Entry 1RUY (X-ray diffraction, 2.70 A resolution); this record covers chains H and I of the 6 polymer chains in the assembly.

Chain H:
Protein: hemagglutinin
From: Influenza A virus (A/swine/Iowa/15/30(H1N1))
Reference sequence: Q82500 (Q82500_9INFA); the construct lacks a stretch of the UniProt sequence and is renumbered around it, so the offset changes along the chain: 5-42 = UniProt 18-55; 44-49 = UniProt 56-61; 50-133 = UniProt 63-146; 134-325 = UniProt 148-339
Sequence (328 residues; row label = number of the first residue in the row; note: 1 number in that range is skipped by the numbering (no residue carries it; nothing is unmodelled there)):
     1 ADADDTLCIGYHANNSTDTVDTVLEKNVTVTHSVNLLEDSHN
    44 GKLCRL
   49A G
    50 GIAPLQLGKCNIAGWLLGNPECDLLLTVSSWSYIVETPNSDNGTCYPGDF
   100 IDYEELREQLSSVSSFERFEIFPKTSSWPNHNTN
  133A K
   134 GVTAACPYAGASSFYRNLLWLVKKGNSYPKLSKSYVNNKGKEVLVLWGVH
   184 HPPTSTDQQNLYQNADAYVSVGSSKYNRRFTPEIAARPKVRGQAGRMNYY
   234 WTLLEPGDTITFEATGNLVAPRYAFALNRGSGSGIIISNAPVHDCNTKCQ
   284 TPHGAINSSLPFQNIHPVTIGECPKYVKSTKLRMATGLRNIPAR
Disordered / not traced: 1-4
Disulfide bonds: Cys47-Cys278, Cys59-Cys71, Cys94-Cys139, Cys282-Cys306
Ligand contacts: 2-acetamido-2-deoxy-alpha-D-glucopyranose (NDG): Asn68, Pro69, Glu70, Asn91, Cys94, Ala138, Cys139, Pro140, Arg224

Chain I:
Protein: hemagglutinin
From: Influenza A virus (A/swine/Iowa/15/30(H1N1))
Reference sequence: P88836 (P88836_9INFA); residues 501-660 here correspond to UniProt positions 345-504 (UniProt number = residue number - 156)
Sequence (160 residues; numbered 501 to 660; the number before each row is that of its first residue):
   501 GLFGAIAGFIEGGWTGLIDGWYGYHHQNEQGSGYAADQKSTQNAIDGITN
   551 KVNSVIEKMNTQFTAVGKEFNKLEKRIENLNNKVDDGFLDIWTYNAELLV
   601 LLENERTLDFHDSNVKNLYEKVRSQLKNNAKEIGNGCFEFYHKCDNECME
   651 SVRNGTYDYP
Disulfide bonds: Cys644-Cys648

Interface between chain H and chain I:
Pairs across the interface - 122 pairs, chain H then chain I:
  Asp5(H) with Gln527(I); Asn528(I); Glu529(I); Glu639(I); Phe640(I), hydrogen bond (backbone-backbone); Lys643(I); Cys644(I), hydrogen bond (side chain-backbone)
  Thr6(H) with His526(I); Gln527(I), hydrogen bond (backbone-backbone); Cys637(I); Phe638(I); Glu639(I); Met649(I)
  Leu7(H) with Tyr524(I), hydrophobic; His526(I); Cys637(I); Phe638(I), hydrogen bond (backbone-backbone); Phe640(I), hydrophobic; Val652(I), hydrophobic
  Cys8(H) with Trp514(I); Gly523(I); Tyr524(I); His525(I), hydrogen bond (backbone-backbone); His526(I); Gly636(I); Cys637(I), disulfide
  Ile9(H) with Ile510(I); Trp514(I); Gly523(I); Leu618(I); Tyr619(I), hydrophobic; Val622(I), hydrophobic; Gly636(I), hydrogen bond (backbone-backbone)
  Gly10(H) with Trp514(I); Tyr522(I); Gly523(I), hydrogen bond (backbone-backbone)
  Tyr11(H) with Ile506(I), hydrophobic; Ala507(I), hydrogen bond (side chain-backbone); Ile510(I), hydrogen bond (side chain-backbone); Glu511(I); Gly512(I), hydrogen bond (side chain-backbone); Gly513(I); Trp514(I), hydrogen bond (backbone-backbone); Trp521(I); Val615(I), hydrophobic
  His12(H) with Leu517(I), hydrogen bond (side chain-backbone); Gly520(I); Trp521(I), hydrogen bond (backbone-backbone)
  Ala13(H) with Gly513(I); Trp514(I); Thr515(I)
  Val20(H) with Asn604(I)
  Asp21(H) with Leu601(I); Asn604(I), hydrogen bond (backbone-side chain)
  Thr22(H) with Leu601(I); Glu605(I), hydrogen bond; Leu608(I)
  Val23(H) with Leu601(I); Leu602(I), hydrophobic; Glu605(I), hydrogen bond (backbone-side chain)
  Leu24(H) with Glu605(I), hydrogen bond (backbone-side chain)
  His32(H) with Trp521(I), hydrogen bond
  Leu36(H) with Ile556(I), hydrophobic
  Glu103(H) with Glu569(I); Phe570(I); Asn571(I)
  Arg106(H) with Glu569(I), salt bridge
  Glu107(H) with Lys568(I), salt bridge
  Gly265(H) with Thr564(I)
  Ser266(H) with Thr564(I)
  Ile268(H) with Val566(I)
  Ile269(H) with Val566(I), hydrophobic
  Pro294(H) with Ile556(I), hydrophobic
  Phe295(H) with Met559(I), hydrophobic; Ala596(I), hydrophobic
  Val301(H) with Ala565(I); Val566(I), hydrophobic
  Thr302(H) with Gln562(I); Phe563(I); Thr564(I); Ala565(I), hydrogen bond (backbone-backbone)
  Ile303(H) with Thr564(I)
  Gly304(H) with Gln562(I); Phe563(I); Thr564(I)
  Glu305(H) with Phe563(I)
  Cys306(H) with Thr561(I); Gln562(I), hydrogen bond (backbone-backbone)
  Pro307(H) with Gln562(I)
  Lys308(H) with Asn560(I); Gln562(I), hydrogen bond; Trp592(I)
  Tyr309(H) with Gln562(I); Leu589(I), hydrophobic
  Val310(H) with Thr593(I)
  Lys311(H) with Leu589(I); Asp590(I), salt bridge; Thr593(I), hydrogen bond (backbone-side chain)
  Ser312(H) with Thr593(I); Glu597(I), hydrogen bond
  Leu315(H) with Ala596(I); Glu597(I); Val600(I), hydrophobic
  Arg316(H) with Val600(I); Asn604(I), hydrogen bond (backbone-side chain)
  Met317(H) with Val552(I), hydrophobic; Val555(I), hydrophobic; Asn604(I)
  Ala318(H) with Asn604(I), hydrogen bond (backbone-side chain); Thr607(I)
  Thr319(H) with Trp521(I); Ile548(I); His611(I), hydrogen bond (backbone-side chain)
  Gly320(H) with Trp521(I); His611(I), hydrogen bond (backbone-side chain)
  Leu321(H) with Ile506(I), hydrophobic; Trp521(I); His611(I)
  Arg322(H) with Leu608(I)
  Ile324(H) with Glu511(I); Gly512(I); Gly513(I), hydrogen bond (backbone-backbone)
Interface residues without a listed pair, chain H (53 interface residues in all): Val28, Thr31, Val34, Tyr102, Gly267, Pro300, Pro325
Interface residues without a listed pair, chain I (66 interface residues in all): Glu574, Glu603, Asn635, Asp645
Disulfides between the chains: Cys8(H)-Cys637(I)

Overview:
53 residues of chain H and 66 residues of chain I are in contact, with 1 disulfide bond, 28 hydrogen bonds and
3 salt bridges. Polar contacts include Arg106(H)-Glu569(I), Glu107(H)-Lys568(I) and Lys311(H)-Asp590(I). Chain
H binds 2-acetamido-2-deoxy-alpha-D-glucopyranose.
Chain H is hemagglutinin and chain I is hemagglutinin, both from Influenza A virus (A/swine/Iowa/15/30(H1N1));
the structure, 1930 Swine H1 Hemagglutinin, was determined by X-ray diffraction (same publication as 1RU7,
1RUZ, 1RV0, 1RVT, 1RVX and 1RVZ).
